PDB entry 6VOL | electron microscopy, 4.06 A resolution (low resolution: residue-level contacts below are approximate; hydrogen-bond / salt-bridge calls are withheld) | chains O and P of the 26 polymer chains in the assembly

# Chain O (and P)
Name: ATP synthase subunit c, chloroplastic
From: Spinacia oleracea
Notes: chain P of this document is another copy of the same molecule, construct and numbering; everything in this record applies to it too
UniProtKB: P69447 (ATPH_SPIOL); residues 1-81 here = UniProt positions 1-81
Sequence (81 residues; each row starts with the number of its first residue):
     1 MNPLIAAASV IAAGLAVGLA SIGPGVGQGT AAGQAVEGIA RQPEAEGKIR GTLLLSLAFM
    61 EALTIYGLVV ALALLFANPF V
Not modelled in the structure: 1-2
Curated features (UniProtKB/Swiss-Prot):
  - site: Glu61 (Reversibly protonated during proton transport)
  - modified residue: Met1 (N-formylmethionine)

# How chain O and chain P interact
Contacting residue pairs - 84 pairs, chain O then chain P:
  Leu4(O) with Pro3(P)
  Ile5(O) with Pro3(P); Ala6(P)
  Ala8(O) with Ala7(P); Val10(P)
  Ser9(O) with Val10(P)
  Ile11(O) with Ile11(P)
  Ala12(O) with Val10(P); Ile11(P); Gly14(P)
  Leu15(O) with Leu15(P)
  Ala16(O) with Gly14(P); Gly18(P)
  Leu19(O) with Gly18(P); Leu19(P); Ile22(P)
  Ala20(O) with Gly18(P); Ser21(P)
  Ile22(O) with Ile22(P)
  Gly23(O) with Ser21(P); Ile22(P); Gly25(P); Val26(P)
  Pro24(O) with Ser21(P); Gly25(P)
  Val26(O) with Val26(P)
  Gly27(O) with Gly25(P); Gly29(P)
  Ala31(O) with Gly29(P); Ala32(P); Gly33(P); Val36(P)
  Gln34(O) with Gly33(P); Val36(P); Glu37(P)
  Ala35(O) with Val36(P)
  Glu37(O) with Glu37(P)
  Gly38(O) with Glu37(P)
  Arg41(O) with Arg41(P)
  Gln42(O) with Ala40(P)
  Ala45(O) with Pro43(P)
  Lys48(O) with Pro43(P); Glu46(P); Arg50(P)
  Ile49(O) with Val36(P); Ile39(P); Glu46(P)
  Thr52(O) with Glu46(P); Arg50(P); Leu53(P)
  Leu55(O) with Leu54(P)
  Ser56(O) with Ala32(P)
  Phe59(O) with Gln28(P); Leu57(P); Ala58(P); Glu61(P)
  Met60(O) with Gly25(P); Gln28(P); Gly29(P)
  Ala62(O) with Glu61(P)
  Leu63(O) with Ser21(P); Pro24(P); Gly25(P); Gln28(P); Glu61(P); Thr64(P)
  Tyr66(O) with Val17(P); Glu61(P); Thr64(P); Ile65(P); Leu68(P)
  Gly67(O) with Val17(P)
  Val70(O) with Ala13(P); Val17(P)
  Leu74(O) with Val10(P); Leu75(P)
  Ala77(O) with Phe76(P)
  Pro79(O) with Leu75(P); Phe76(P)
  Phe80(O) with Ser9(P); Leu74(P); Leu75(P); Asn78(P); Val81(P)
Interface residues without a listed pair, chain O (41 interface residues in all): Thr30, Ala73
Interface residues without a listed pair, chain P (45 interface residues in all): Leu4, Thr30, Gln34

# In short
The interface between chain O and chain P involves 41 residues on one side and 45 on the other.
Chain O and chain P are both ATP synthase subunit c, chloroplastic (Spinacia oleracea); the structure,
Chloroplast ATP synthase (R2, CF1FO), was determined by electron microscopy, deposited together with 6VM1,
6VM4, 6VMB, 6VMD, 6VMG, 6VOF and 8 further entries.
